4BSQ - chain A; structure by X-ray diffraction, 1.96 A resolution.

# Chain A
Molecule: Cathepsin S
Organism: Mus musculus
Notes: EC 3.4.22.27; fragment: cathepsin s, residues 116-340
Reference sequence: O70370 (CATS_MOUSE); residue numbers follow UniProt; this construct covers 116-340
Sequence (225 residues; row label = number of the first residue in the row):
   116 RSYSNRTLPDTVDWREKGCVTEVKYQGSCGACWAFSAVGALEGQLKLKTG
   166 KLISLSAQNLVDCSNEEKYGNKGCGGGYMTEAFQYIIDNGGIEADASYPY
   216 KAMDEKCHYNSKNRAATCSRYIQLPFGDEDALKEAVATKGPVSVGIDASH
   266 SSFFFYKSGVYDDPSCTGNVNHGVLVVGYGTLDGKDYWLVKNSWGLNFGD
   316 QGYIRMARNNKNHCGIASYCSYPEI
Not modelled in the structure: 116-121
Construct notes: variant Met218 (Thr in O70370)
Disulfide bonds: Cys144-Cys189, Cys178-Cys222, Cys281-Cys329
Glycans and other covalent adducts: compound QQV linked to Cys147
Small-molecule neighbours: QQV ((1R,2R,4R)-N-(2-azanylideneethyl)-2-morpholin-4-ylcarbonyl-4-(phenylsulfonyl)cyclopentane-1-carboxamide): Gln141, Gly145, Ala146, Trp148, Gly185, Lys187, Gly190, Gly191, Gly192, Tyr193, Met194, Gly260, Val285, Asn286, His287, Gly288, Tyr334
Swiss-Prot annotation at these positions:
  - active site: Cys147, His287, Asn307
  - glycosylation: Asn120 (N-linked (GlcNAc...) asparagine)

# Summary
Covalently linked compound QQV: at Cys147. UniProt lists 3 active-site residues.
Chain A is Cathepsin S (Mus musculus); the structure, Mouse cathepsin S with covalent ligand, was determined
by X-ray diffraction together with 4MZO, 4MZS and 4BS5 from the same study.
